PDB entry 5TT6 | X-ray diffraction, 2.19 A resolution | chain A

Chain A:
Molecule: T4 RNA ligase 1
Organism: Enterobacteria phage T4
Notes: EC 6.5.1.3
Reference sequence: P00971 (RLIG_BPT4); residues 1-374 here = UniProt positions 1-374
Amino-acid sequence (394 residues; each row starts with the number of its first residue; numbers below 1 keep their minus sign (Met-19 is residue -19)):
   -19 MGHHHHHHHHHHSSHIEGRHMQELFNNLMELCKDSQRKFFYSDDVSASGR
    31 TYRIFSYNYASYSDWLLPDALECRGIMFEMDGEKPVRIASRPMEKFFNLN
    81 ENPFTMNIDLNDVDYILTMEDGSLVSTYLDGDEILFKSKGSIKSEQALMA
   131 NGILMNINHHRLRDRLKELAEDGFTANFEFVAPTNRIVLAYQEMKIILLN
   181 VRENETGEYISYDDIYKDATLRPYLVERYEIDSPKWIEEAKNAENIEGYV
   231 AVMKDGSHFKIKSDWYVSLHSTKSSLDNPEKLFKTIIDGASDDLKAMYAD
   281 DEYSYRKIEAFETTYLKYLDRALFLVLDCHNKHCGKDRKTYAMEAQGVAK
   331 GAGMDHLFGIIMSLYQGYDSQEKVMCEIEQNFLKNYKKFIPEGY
Not modelled in the structure: -19 to -1
Differences from the reference sequence: initiating methionine (-19); expression tag (-18 to 0); engineered mutation Met99 (Lys in P00971)
Disulfide bonds: Cys314 forms a disulfide with the same residue of a neighbouring copy of this chain
Ion coordination: Mg2+: Asp272 (together with ATP)
Ligand contacts: ATP: Tyr37, Arg54, Met73, Lys75, Phe76, Leu97, Thr98, Met99, Glu100, Leu104, Lys119, Glu159, Leu179, Asn180, Val206, Glu227, Val230, Lys240, Lys242, Gly269, Asp272, Asp273
UniProt features mapped onto this chain:
  - binding site (ATP): Tyr37, Arg54, Lys75, Glu159, Lys240, Lys242
  - binding site (Mg(2+)): Asp272
  - site (Essential for RNA ligase activity): Glu159, Tyr246
What the authors report for this chain:
  - binding site for the ligand ATP: Tyr37, Arg54, Lys75, Glu159, Lys240, Lys242
  - Mg2+ coordination through a water molecule: Asp101, Glu159, Glu227, Tyr246, Asp273
  - catalytic residues: Glu227, Lys240, Lys242
  - Mg2+ coordination: Asp272
  - conformationally variable residues (side-chain flip): Tyr37

Overview:
Ligands of chain A: ATP. Curated annotation (UniProt) lists 6 ATP-binding residues and Mg2+-binding residue
Asp272. The paper reports catalytic residues Glu227, Lys240 and Lys242; a binding site for the ligand ATP at
Tyr37, Arg54 and Lys75 among others.
Chain A is T4 RNA ligase 1 (Enterobacteria phage T4); the structure, T4 RNA Ligase 1 (K99M), was determined by
X-ray diffraction, deposited together with 5TT5.
